7XG0 - chains B and K of the 11 polymer chains in the assembly; structure by electron microscopy, 2.60 A resolution.

# Chain B
Protein: Csf3
From: Pseudomonas aeruginosa
Amino-acid sequence (220 residues; numbered 1 to 220; the number before each row is that of its first residue):
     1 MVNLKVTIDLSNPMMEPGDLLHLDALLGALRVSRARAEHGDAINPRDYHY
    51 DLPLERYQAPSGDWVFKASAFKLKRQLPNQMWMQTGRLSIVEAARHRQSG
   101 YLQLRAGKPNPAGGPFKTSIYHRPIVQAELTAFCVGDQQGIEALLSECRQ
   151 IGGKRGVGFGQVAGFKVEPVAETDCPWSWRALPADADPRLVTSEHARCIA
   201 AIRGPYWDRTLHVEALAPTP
Not modelled in the structure: 1

# Chain K
Molecule: TS
Sequence (54 nucleotides; each row starts with the number of its first residue):
     1 CTGCCGCACTTGCTCATCAAGCCTTCCTTCAGGTGTTGCTCCAGAAAGGG
    51 TGTT
Not modelled in the structure: 1-14, 54

# How chain B and chain K interact
Residue-residue contacts (11):
  Arg87(B) - DA43(K)  base contact
  Arg105(B) - DT53(K)  salt bridge to the phosphate
  Ala112(B) - DG44(K)  sugar contact
  Ala112(B) - DA45(K)  phosphate contact
  Gly113(B) - DA45(K)  phosphate contact
  Lys117(B) - DA43(K)  hydrogen bond to the phosphate
  Lys117(B) - DG44(K)  salt bridge to the phosphate
  Lys117(B) - DA45(K)  salt bridge to the phosphate
  Thr118(B) - DA43(K)  sugar contact
  Ser119(B) - DA43(K)  sugar contact
  Ile120(B) - DA43(K)  base contact
Also at the interface, not in a pair above, chain B (10 interface residues in all): Thr85, Pro111
Also at the interface, not in a pair above, chain K (5 interface residues in all): DG52

# In short
10 residues of chain B face 5 of chain K across their interface, with 1 hydrogen bond and 3 salt bridges.
Polar contacts include Lys117(B)-DA43(K), Arg105(B)-DT53(K) and Lys117(B)-DG44(K).
Here chain B is Csf3 (Pseudomonas aeruginosa) and chain K is TS. Entry 7XG0 (CryoEM structure of type IV-A
Csf-crRNA-dsDNA ternary complex) was determined by electron microscopy, deposited together with 7XF1, 7XFZ,
7XG1, 7XG2, 7XG3 and 7XG4.
